1KFF - chains B and C of the 4 polymer chains in the assembly; structure by X-ray diffraction, 1.90 A resolution.

== Chain B (and C) ==
Molecule: streptavidin
Organism: Streptomyces avidinii
Notes: chain C of this document is another copy of the same molecule, construct and numbering; everything in this record applies to it too
Reference sequence: P22629 (SAV_STRAV); residues 14-139 here correspond to UniProt positions 38-163 (UniProt number = residue number + 24)
Amino-acid sequence (127 residues; each row starts with the number of its first residue):
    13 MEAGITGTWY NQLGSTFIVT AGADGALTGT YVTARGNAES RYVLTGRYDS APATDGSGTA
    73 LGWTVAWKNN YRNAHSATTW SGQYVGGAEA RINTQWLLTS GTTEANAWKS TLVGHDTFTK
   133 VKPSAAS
Disordered / not traced: 13-14, 135-139 (chain C: 13-15, 135-139)
Sequence notes: initiating methionine (13); engineered mutation Val-44 (Glu68 in P22629), Thr-45 (Ser69 in P22629), Arg-47 (Val71 in P22629)
UniProt features mapped onto this chain:
  - motif: Arg-59 to Asp-61 (Cell attachment site)
  - binding site (biotin): Tyr-43, Tyr-54, Trp-92, Trp-108, Trp-120
What the authors report for this chain:
  - mutagenesis - E44V/S45T/V47R (1.37 +/- 0.08 uM): increased binding to Strep-tag II (citing earlier work)

== Interface between chain B and chain C ==
Residue-residue contacts - 14 pairs, chain B then chain C:
  Trp-108(B) / Trp-120(C)
  Leu-109(B) / Val-125(C)  hydrophobic
  Leu-110(B) / Trp-120(C)  hydrophobic
  Trp-120(B) / Trp-108(C)
  Trp-120(B) / Leu-110(C)  hydrophobic
  Lys-121(B) / Leu-124(C)
  Thr-123(B) / Leu-124(C)
  Thr-123(B) / Val-125(C)  hydrogen bond (backbone-backbone)
  Leu-124(B) / Lys-121(C)
  Leu-124(B) / Thr-123(C)
  Leu-124(B) / Leu-124(C)  hydrophobic
  Val-125(B) / Leu-109(C)  hydrophobic
  Val-125(B) / Thr-123(C)  hydrogen bond (backbone-backbone)
  Val-125(B) / Val-125(C)  hydrophobic
Interface residues without a listed pair, chain B (9 interface residues in all): Leu-25
Interface residues without a listed pair, chain C (9 interface residues in all): Leu-25

== Summary ==
Chain B and chain C each contribute 9 residues to their interface; the contacts include 2 hydrogen bonds. Its
one hydrogen bond, Thr-123(B)/Val-125(C), is backbone to backbone. From UniProt: 5 biotin-binding residues on
chain B. From the paper: E44V/S45T/V47R of chain B increase binding to Strep-tag II.
Both chains are streptavidin (Streptomyces avidinii). Entry 1KFF (An engineered streptavidin with improved
affinity for the strep-tag II peptide: apo-SAM1) was determined by X-ray diffraction together with 1KL3, 1KL4
and 1KL5 from the same study.
